PDB entry 6Z2W | electron microscopy, 2.82 A resolution | chains E and F of the 4 polymer chains in the assembly

[Chain E (and F)]
Protein: Serine/threonine-protein kinase MEC1
From: Saccharomyces cerevisiae S288C
Notes: EC 2.7.11.1; chain F of this document is another copy of the same molecule, construct and numbering; everything in this record applies to it too
UniProtKB: P38111 (ATR_YEAST); residue numbers follow UniProt; this construct covers 1-1081, 1089-2368
Amino-acid sequence (2368 residues; row label = number of the first residue in the row; note: 6 numbers in that range are skipped by the numbering (no residue carries them; nothing is unmodelled there); a row labelled like 1085A-1085F holds insertion residues (1085A, then the next letters in order)):
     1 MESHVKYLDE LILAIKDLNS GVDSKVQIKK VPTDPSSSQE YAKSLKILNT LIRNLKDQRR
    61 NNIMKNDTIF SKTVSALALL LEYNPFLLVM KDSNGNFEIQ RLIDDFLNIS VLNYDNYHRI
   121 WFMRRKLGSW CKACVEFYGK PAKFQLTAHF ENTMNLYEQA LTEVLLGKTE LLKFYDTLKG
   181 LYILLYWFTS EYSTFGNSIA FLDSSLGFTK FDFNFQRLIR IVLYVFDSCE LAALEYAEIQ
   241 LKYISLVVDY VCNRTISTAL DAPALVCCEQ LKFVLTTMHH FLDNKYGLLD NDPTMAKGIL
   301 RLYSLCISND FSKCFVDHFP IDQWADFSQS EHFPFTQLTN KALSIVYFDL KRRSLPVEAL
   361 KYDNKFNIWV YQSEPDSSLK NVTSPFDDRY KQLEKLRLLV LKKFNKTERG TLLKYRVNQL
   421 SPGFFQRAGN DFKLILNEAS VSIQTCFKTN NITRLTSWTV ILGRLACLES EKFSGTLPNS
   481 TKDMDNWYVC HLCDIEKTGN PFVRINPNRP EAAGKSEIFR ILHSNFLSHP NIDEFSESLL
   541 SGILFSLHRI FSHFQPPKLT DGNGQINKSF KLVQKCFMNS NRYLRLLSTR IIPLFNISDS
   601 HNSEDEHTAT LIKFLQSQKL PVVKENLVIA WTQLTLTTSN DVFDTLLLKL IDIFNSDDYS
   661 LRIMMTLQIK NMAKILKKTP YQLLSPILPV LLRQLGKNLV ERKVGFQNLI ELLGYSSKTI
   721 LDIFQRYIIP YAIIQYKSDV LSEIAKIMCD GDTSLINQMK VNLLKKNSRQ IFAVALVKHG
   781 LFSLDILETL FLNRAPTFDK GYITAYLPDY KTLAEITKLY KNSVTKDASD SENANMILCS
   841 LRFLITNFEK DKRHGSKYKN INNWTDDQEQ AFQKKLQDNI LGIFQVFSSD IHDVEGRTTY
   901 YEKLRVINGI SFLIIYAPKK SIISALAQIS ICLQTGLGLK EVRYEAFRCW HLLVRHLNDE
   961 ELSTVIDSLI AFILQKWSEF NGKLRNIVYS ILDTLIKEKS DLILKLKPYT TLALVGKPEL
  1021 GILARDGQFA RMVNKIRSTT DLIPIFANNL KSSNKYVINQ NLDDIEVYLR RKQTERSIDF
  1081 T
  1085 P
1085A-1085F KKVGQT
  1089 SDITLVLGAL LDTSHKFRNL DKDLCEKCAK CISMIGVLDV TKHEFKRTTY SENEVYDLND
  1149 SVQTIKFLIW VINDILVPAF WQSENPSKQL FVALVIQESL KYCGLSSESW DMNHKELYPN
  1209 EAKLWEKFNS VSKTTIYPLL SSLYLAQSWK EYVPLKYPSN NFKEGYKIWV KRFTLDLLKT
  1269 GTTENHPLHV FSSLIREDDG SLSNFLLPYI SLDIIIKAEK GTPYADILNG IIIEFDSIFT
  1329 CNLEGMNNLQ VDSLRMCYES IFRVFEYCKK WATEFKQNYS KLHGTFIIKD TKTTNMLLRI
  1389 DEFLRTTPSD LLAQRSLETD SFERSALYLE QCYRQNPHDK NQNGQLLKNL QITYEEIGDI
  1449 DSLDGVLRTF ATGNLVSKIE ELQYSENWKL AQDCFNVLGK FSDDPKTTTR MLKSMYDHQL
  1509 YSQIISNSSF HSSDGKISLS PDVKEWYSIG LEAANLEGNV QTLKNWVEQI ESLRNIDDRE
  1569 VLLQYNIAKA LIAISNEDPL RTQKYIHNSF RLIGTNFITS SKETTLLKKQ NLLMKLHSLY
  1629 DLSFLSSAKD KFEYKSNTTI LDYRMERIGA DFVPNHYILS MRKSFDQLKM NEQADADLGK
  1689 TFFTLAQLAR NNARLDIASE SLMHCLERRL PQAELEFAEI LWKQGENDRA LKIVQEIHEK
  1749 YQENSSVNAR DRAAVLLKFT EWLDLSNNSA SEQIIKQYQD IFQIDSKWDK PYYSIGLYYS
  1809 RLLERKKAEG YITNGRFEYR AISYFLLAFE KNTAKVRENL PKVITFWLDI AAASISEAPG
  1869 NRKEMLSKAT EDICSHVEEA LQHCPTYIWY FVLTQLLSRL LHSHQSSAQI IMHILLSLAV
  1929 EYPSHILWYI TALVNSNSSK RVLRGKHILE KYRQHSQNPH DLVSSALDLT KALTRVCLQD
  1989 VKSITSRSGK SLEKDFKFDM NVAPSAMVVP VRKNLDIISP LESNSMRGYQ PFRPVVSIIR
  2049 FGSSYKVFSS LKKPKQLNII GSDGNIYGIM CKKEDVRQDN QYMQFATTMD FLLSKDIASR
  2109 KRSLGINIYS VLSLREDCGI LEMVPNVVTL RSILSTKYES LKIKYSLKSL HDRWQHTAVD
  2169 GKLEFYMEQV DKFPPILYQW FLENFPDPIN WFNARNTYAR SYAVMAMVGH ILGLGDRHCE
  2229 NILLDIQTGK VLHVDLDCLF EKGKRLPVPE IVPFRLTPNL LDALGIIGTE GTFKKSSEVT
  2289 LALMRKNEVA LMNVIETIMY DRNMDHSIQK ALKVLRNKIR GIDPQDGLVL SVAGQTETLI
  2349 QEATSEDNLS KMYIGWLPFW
Not modelled in the structure: 1, 33-43, 475-479, 1085A-1085F, 1868-1869, 1991-2003, 2031-2035
Construct notes: engineered mutation Leu2244 (Phe in P38111)
Ion coordination: Zn2+ near His553 (its only coordinating residue here); Mg2+ site 1: Asn2229, Asp2243 (together with AMP-PNP); Mg2+ site 2: Asp2243 (together with AMP-PNP)
Small-molecule neighbours: AMP-PNP (ANP; phosphoaminophosphonic acid-adenylate ester): Phe2056, Ser2058, Leu2059, Pro2062, Met2078, Lys2080, Tyr2117, Leu2129, Glu2130, Met2131, Val2132, Val2135, Thr2137, Asp2224, His2226, Glu2228, Asn2229, Leu2231, Leu2240, Val2242, Asp2243
Swiss-Prot annotation at these positions:
  - region: Val2055 to Lys2061 (G-loop), Gly2221 to Asn2229 (Catalytic loop), His2241 to Thr2265 (Activation loop)
  - mutagenesis: Val225 (V225G: In MEC1-101; impairs both the G1/S and intra-S damage checkpoints but not the G2/M damage checkpoint; when associated with P-552 and S-781), Ser552 (S552P: In MEC1-101; impairs both the G1/S and intra-S damage checkpoints but not the G2/M damage checkpoint; when associated with S-225 and S-781), Leu781 (L781S: In MEC1-101; impairs both the G1/S and intra-S damage checkpoints but not the G2/M damage checkpoint; when associated with S-225 and P-552), Phe1179 (F1179S: In MEC1-100; impairs both the G1/S and intra-S damage checkpoints but not the G2/M damage checkpoint; when associated with S-1700), Asn1700 (N1700S: In MEC1-100; impairs both the G1/S and intra-S damage checkpoints but not the G2/M damage checkpoint; when associated with S-1179), Asp2224 (D2224A: Impairs kinase activity; when associated with K-2229), Asn2229 (N2229K: Impairs kinase activity; when associated with A-2224), Asp2243 (D2243E: Impairs kinase activity), Met2360 to Ile2362 (In MEC1-85; disrupts interaction with RFA1 and severely impairs kinase activity), Phe2367 to Trp2368 (In MEC1-87; decreases the level of MEC1 and impairs viability)
Reported in the primary citation:
  - Zn2+ coordination: Cys467, Cys490, Cys493, His553
  - mutagenesis - F2093A, H2241A, V2242A, D2245G, R2310A: decreased catalytic activity
  - mutagenesis - H2241A, V2242A, F2248A: decreased growth in response to hydroxyurea
  - mutagenesis - D2243N: abolished catalytic activity
  - mutagenesis - D2243N: abolished growth
  - mutagenesis - F2248A, D2313A (36 +/- 10 nM): decreased catalytic activity on Dpb11
  - mutagenesis - D2245G (95 +/- 25 nM): decreased binding to Dpb11
  - mutagenesis - D2245G: decreased growth in response to tel1Delta ddc1Delta
  - binding site for AMP-PNP: Ser2058, Met2078, Lys2080
  - conformationally variable residues (loop rearrangement, side-chain flip): Ser2058, Arg2310
  - Mg2+ coordination: Asp2243
  - contacts within the chain: Tyr2090-Leu2244 (hydrophobic contact), Phe2093-Leu2299, Phe2093-Leu2220, Tyr2117-Leu2244 (hydrophobic contact), Leu2222-Cys2246 (hydrogen bond), Leu2244-Leu2247 (hydrophobic contact), Asp2313-His2314
  - mutagenesis - M2312A (5.8 +/- 1.5 nM), H2314A (5.16 +/- 1.34 nM): increased catalytic activity on Dpb11
  - mutagenesis - M2312A, H2314A: increased growth in response to hydroxyurea
  - mutagenesis - M2091A: unchanged catalytic activity
  - mutagenesis - F2093A, D2245G (95 +/- 25 nM Dpb11): decreased signaling in response to Dpb11
  - mutagenesis - F2093A: decreased growth
  - mutagenesis - M2312A (5.8 +/- 1.5 nM Dpb11), H2314A: increased binding to Dpb11

[How chain E and chain F interact]
Contacting residue pairs (89; chain E residue first):
  Asp1452(E) - Arg1737(F)  salt bridge
  Arg1456(E) - Lys1740(F)  hydrogen bond (backbone-side chain)
  Thr1460(E) - Lys1740(F)
  Thr1460(E) - Glu1744(F)
  Leu1463(E) - Leu1714(F)  hydrophobic
  Leu1463(E) - Phe1725(F)  hydrophobic
  Leu1463(E) - Ile1741(F)  hydrophobic
  Ile1467(E) - Met1711(F)  hydrophobic
  Ile1467(E) - Phe1725(F)  hydrophobic
  Glu1469(E) - Arg1737(F)  salt bridge
  Leu1470(E) - Phe1725(F)  hydrophobic
  Leu1470(E) - Leu1729(F)  hydrophobic
  Leu1470(E) - Arg1737(F)
  Ser1473(E) - Arg1737(F)
  Asn1475(E) - Gln1732(F)
  Asn1475(E) - Glu1734(F)
  Leu1478(E) - Gln1732(F)
  Asp1481(E) - Asp1704(F)
  Asp1481(E) - Ser1707(F)  hydrogen bond
  Asp1481(E) - Glu1708(F)
  Cys1482(E) - Ser1707(F)
  Cys1482(E) - Met1711(F)  hydrophobic
  Val1485(E) - Glu1708(F)
  Val1485(E) - Met1711(F)  hydrophobic
  Leu1486(E) - Met1711(F)  hydrophobic
  Phe1489(E) - Met1711(F)
  Phe1489(E) - Glu1715(F)
  Ser1521(E) - Ser1521(F)
  Ser1521(E) - Asp1522(F)
  Asp1522(E) - Ser1521(F)
  Asp1522(E) - Asp1522(F)
  Asp1704(E) - Asp1481(F)
  Ser1707(E) - Asp1481(F)  hydrogen bond
  Ser1707(E) - Cys1482(F)
  Glu1708(E) - Asp1481(F)
  Glu1708(E) - Val1485(F)
  Met1711(E) - Ile1467(F)  hydrophobic
  Met1711(E) - Cys1482(F)  hydrophobic
  Met1711(E) - Val1485(F)  hydrophobic
  Met1711(E) - Leu1486(F)  hydrophobic
  Met1711(E) - Phe1489(F)
  Leu1714(E) - Leu1463(F)  hydrophobic
  Glu1715(E) - Phe1489(F)
  Phe1725(E) - Leu1463(F)  hydrophobic
  Phe1725(E) - Ile1467(F)  hydrophobic
  Phe1725(E) - Leu1470(F)  hydrophobic
  Leu1729(E) - Leu1470(F)  hydrophobic
  Gln1732(E) - Asn1475(F)
  Gln1732(E) - Leu1478(F)
  Glu1734(E) - Asn1475(F)
  Asp1736(E) - Ala2341(F)
  Arg1737(E) - Asp1452(F)  salt bridge
  Arg1737(E) - Lys1466(F)
  Arg1737(E) - Glu1469(F)  salt bridge
  Arg1737(E) - Leu1470(F)
  Arg1737(E) - Ser1473(F)
  Lys1740(E) - Arg1456(F)
  Lys1740(E) - Thr1460(F)
  Ile1741(E) - Leu1463(F)  hydrophobic
  Glu1744(E) - Thr1460(F)
  Ser1774(E) - Ser2339(F)
  Asn1775(E) - Val2337(F)  hydrogen bond (side chain-backbone)
  Asn1775(E) - Leu2338(F)
  Asn1775(E) - Ser2339(F)  hydrogen bond (backbone-backbone)
  Asn1776(E) - Leu2338(F)
  Asn1776(E) - Ser2339(F)
  Asn1776(E) - Ala2341(F)
  Asn1776(E) - Gly2342(F)
  Ser1777(E) - Leu2338(F)
  Ser1779(E) - Asp2334(F)  hydrogen bond
  Glu1780(E) - Gln2333(F)  hydrogen bond
  Arg1813(E) - Leu2336(F)
  Arg1813(E) - Val2337(F)  hydrogen bond (side chain-backbone)
  Lys1814(E) - Asp2334(F)  salt bridge
  Gln2333(E) - Glu1780(F)  hydrogen bond
  Asp2334(E) - Ser1779(F)  hydrogen bond
  Asp2334(E) - Lys1814(F)  salt bridge
  Leu2336(E) - Arg1813(F)
  Val2337(E) - Asn1775(F)  hydrogen bond (backbone-side chain)
  Val2337(E) - Arg1813(F)  hydrogen bond (backbone-side chain)
  Leu2338(E) - Asn1775(F)
  Leu2338(E) - Asn1776(F)
  Leu2338(E) - Ser1777(F)
  Ser2339(E) - Ser1774(F)
  Ser2339(E) - Asn1775(F)  hydrogen bond (backbone-backbone)
  Ser2339(E) - Asn1776(F)
  Ala2341(E) - Asp1736(F)
  Ala2341(E) - Asn1776(F)
  Gly2342(E) - Asn1776(F)  hydrogen bond (backbone-side chain)
Other interface residues (no listed pair), chain E (58 interface residues in all): Lys1466, His1712, Ala1721, Glu1722, Ile1728, Ala1778, Leu1810, Glu1817, Phe1825, Gly2335
Other interface residues (no listed pair), chain F (58 interface residues in all): His1712, Ala1721, Glu1722, Ile1728, Ala1778, Leu1810, Glu1817, Phe1825, Gly2335

[Overview]
Chain E and chain F each contribute 58 residues to their interface; the contacts include 14 hydrogen bonds and
6 salt bridges. Polar pairs include Asp1452(E)-Arg1737(F), Glu1469(E)-Arg1737(F) and Lys1814(E)-Asp2334(F).
The paper reports a binding site for AMP-PNP at Ser2058(E), Met2078(E) and Lys2080(E); F2093A, H2241A and
V2242A of chain E, among others, reduce catalytic activity; 11 substitutions were tested in all.
Chain E and chain F are both Serine/threonine-protein kinase MEC1 (Saccharomyces cerevisiae S288C); the
structure, Mec1-Ddc2 (F2244L mutant) in complex with Mg AMP-PNP, was determined by electron microscopy
together with 6Z2X and 6Z3A from the same study.
